PDB entry 8FRW | electron microscopy, 2.92 A resolution | chains A and E of the 5 polymer chains in the assembly

[Chain A (and E)]
Protein: 5-hydroxytryptamine receptor 3A
Organism: Mus musculus
Notes: chain E of this document is another copy of the same molecule, construct and numbering; everything in this record applies to it too
Reference sequence: E9QLC0 (E9QLC0_MOUSE); residues 1-462 here correspond to UniProt positions 28-489 (UniProt number = residue number + 27)
Sequence (553 residues; each row starts with the number of its first residue; numbers below 1 keep their minus sign (Trp-74 is residue -74)):
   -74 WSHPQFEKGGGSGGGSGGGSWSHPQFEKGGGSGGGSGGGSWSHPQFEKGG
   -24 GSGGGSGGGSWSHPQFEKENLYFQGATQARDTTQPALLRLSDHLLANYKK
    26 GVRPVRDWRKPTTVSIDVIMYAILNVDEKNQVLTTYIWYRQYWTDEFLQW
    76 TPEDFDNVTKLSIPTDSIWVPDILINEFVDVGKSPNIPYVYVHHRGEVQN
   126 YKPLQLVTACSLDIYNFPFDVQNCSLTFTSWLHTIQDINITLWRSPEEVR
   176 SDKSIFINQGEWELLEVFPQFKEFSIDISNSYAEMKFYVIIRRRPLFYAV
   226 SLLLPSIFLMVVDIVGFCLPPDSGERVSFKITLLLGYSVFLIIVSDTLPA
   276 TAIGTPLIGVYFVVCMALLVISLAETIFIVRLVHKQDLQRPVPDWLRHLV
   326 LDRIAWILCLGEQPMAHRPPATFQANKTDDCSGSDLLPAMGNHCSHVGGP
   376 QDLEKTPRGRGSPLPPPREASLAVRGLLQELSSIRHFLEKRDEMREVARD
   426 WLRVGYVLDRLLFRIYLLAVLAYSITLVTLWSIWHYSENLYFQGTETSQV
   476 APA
Not modelled in the structure: -74 to 6, 336-396, 463-478
Sequence notes: expression tag (-74 to 0, 463-478)
Disulfides: Cys135-Cys149
Glycans and other covalent adducts: N-acetylglucosamine (NAG) linked to Asn82, Asn148, Asn164
Residues lining bound ligands:
  - Y7H (5-[(1R,3S,5R)-1-azabicyclo[3.2.2]nonan-3-yl]-1,3,4,5-tetrahydro-6H-azepino[5,4,3-cd]indazol-6-one), molecule 1: Asp42, Ile44, Trp63, Arg65, Tyr126
  - Y7H, molecule 2: Asn101, Thr154, Ser155, Trp156, Phe199, Ile201, Asp202, Tyr207

[Interface between chain A and chain E]
Pairs across the interface (78; chain A residue first):
  Lys24(A) - Leu13(E)
  Gly26(A) - Ser87(E)
  Gly26(A) - Pro89(E)
  Val27(A) - Leu12(E)
  Val27(A) - Leu13(E)  hydrophobic
  Arg28(A) - Leu12(E)
  Asp32(A) - Asp81(E)
  Trp33(A) - Asp81(E)  hydrogen bond (side chain-backbone)
  Trp33(A) - Asn82(E)
  Trp33(A) - Val83(E)
  Arg34(A) - Asp81(E)  salt bridge
  Gln56(A) - Gln184(E)
  Trp94(A) - Tyr114(E)  hydrogen bond
  Val95(A) - Tyr114(E)  hydrogen bond (backbone-side chain)
  Asp97(A) - Tyr114(E)
  Leu99(A) - Ile112(E)  hydrophobic
  Asn101(A) - Tyr46(E)
  Asn101(A) - Tyr61(E)
  Glu102(A) - Tyr46(E)
  Phe103(A) - Tyr61(E)
  Phe103(A) - Pro110(E)
  Phe103(A) - Pro128(E)  hydrophobic
  Phe103(A) - Gln130(E)
  Val104(A) - Leu49(E)  hydrophobic
  Val104(A) - Gln130(E)
  Asp105(A) - Lys108(E)  salt bridge
  Val106(A) - Lys108(E)
  Ser136(A) - Gln184(E)
  Trp156(A) - Tyr61(E)
  Trp156(A) - Trp63(E)
  Trp156(A) - Ile112(E)
  Trp156(A) - Tyr126(E)
  Trp156(A) - Lys127(E)
  Trp156(A) - Pro128(E)
  Leu157(A) - Tyr114(E)
  Leu157(A) - Val115(E)
  Leu157(A) - Tyr116(E)  hydrogen bond (backbone-side chain)
  Leu157(A) - Tyr126(E)  hydrophobic
  His158(A) - Ser87(E)  hydrogen bond
  His158(A) - Tyr114(E)
  His158(A) - Tyr116(E)
  Thr159(A) - Tyr116(E)  hydrogen bond (backbone-side chain)
  Gly249(A) - Glu250(E)
  Ile256(A) - Phe254(E)  hydrophobic
  Ile256(A) - Thr257(E)
  Leu260(A) - Thr257(E)
  Ile267(A) - Phe265(E)  hydrophobic
  Ile267(A) - Ile268(E)  hydrophobic
  Thr276(A) - Phe222(E)
  Ala277(A) - Glu186(E)
  Ala277(A) - Phe222(E)
  Met291(A) - Phe233(E)  hydrophobic
  Val295(A) - Phe233(E)  hydrophobic
  Leu298(A) - Val237(E)  hydrophobic
  Leu298(A) - Val240(E)  hydrophobic
  Ile302(A) - Val240(E)
  Ile302(A) - Leu244(E)  hydrophobic
  Arg306(A) - Cys243(E)  hydrogen bond (side chain-backbone)
  Arg306(A) - Leu244(E)
  Arg306(A) - Pro245(E)
  His309(A) - Asp247(E)  salt bridge
  His309(A) - Ser248(E)
  Lys310(A) - Asp247(E)
  Gln311(A) - Asp247(E)
  Gln311(A) - Leu427(E)
  Gln311(A) - Tyr431(E)
  Asp312(A) - Arg424(E)
  Asp312(A) - Leu427(E)
  Leu402(A) - Leu403(E)  hydrophobic
  Leu402(A) - Leu406(E)  hydrophobic
  Glu405(A) - Leu403(E)
  Glu405(A) - Leu406(E)
  Glu405(A) - Ser407(E)  hydrogen bond (side chain-backbone)
  Glu405(A) - Arg410(E)  salt bridge
  Ile409(A) - Leu413(E)  hydrophobic
  Phe412(A) - Leu413(E)  hydrophobic
  Lys415(A) - Asp417(E)  salt bridge
  Arg416(A) - Arg420(E)
Interface residues without a listed pair, chain A (60 interface residues in all): Lys25, Val30, Phe72, Asp162, Ile201, Asp202, Asn205, Tyr207, Val252, Leu259, Ile278, Val305, Gln404, Leu406, Ser408, Met419
Interface residues without a listed pair, chain E (57 interface residues in all): Pro10, Arg65, Pro113, Ser179, Ile180, Ile182, Leu221, Leu229, Ile409, Glu414

[In short]
60 residues of chain A and 57 residues of chain E are in contact; the contacts include 8 hydrogen bonds and 5
salt bridges. Among the polar pairs are Arg34(A)-Asp81(E), Asp105(A)-Lys108(E) and His309(A)-Asp247(E). Bound
to chain A: compound Y7H.
Both chains are 5-hydroxytryptamine receptor 3A (Mus musculus). Entry 8FRW (Full-length mouse 5-HT3A receptor
in complex with ALB148471, pre-activated) was determined by electron microscopy, deposited together with 8FRX,
8FRZ, 8FSB, 8FSP and 8FSZ.
